8AUW - chains A and D of the 4 polymer chains in the assembly; structure by electron microscopy, 7.20 A resolution (low resolution: residue-level contacts below are approximate; hydrogen-bond / salt-bridge calls are withheld).

# Chain A
Molecule: Baculoviral IAP repeat-containing protein 6
Organism: Homo sapiens
Notes: EC 2.3.2.27
UniProtKB: Q9NR09 (BIRC6_HUMAN); numbering as in UniProt (aligned over 1-4857)
Chain sequence (4867 residues; row label = number of the first residue in the row):
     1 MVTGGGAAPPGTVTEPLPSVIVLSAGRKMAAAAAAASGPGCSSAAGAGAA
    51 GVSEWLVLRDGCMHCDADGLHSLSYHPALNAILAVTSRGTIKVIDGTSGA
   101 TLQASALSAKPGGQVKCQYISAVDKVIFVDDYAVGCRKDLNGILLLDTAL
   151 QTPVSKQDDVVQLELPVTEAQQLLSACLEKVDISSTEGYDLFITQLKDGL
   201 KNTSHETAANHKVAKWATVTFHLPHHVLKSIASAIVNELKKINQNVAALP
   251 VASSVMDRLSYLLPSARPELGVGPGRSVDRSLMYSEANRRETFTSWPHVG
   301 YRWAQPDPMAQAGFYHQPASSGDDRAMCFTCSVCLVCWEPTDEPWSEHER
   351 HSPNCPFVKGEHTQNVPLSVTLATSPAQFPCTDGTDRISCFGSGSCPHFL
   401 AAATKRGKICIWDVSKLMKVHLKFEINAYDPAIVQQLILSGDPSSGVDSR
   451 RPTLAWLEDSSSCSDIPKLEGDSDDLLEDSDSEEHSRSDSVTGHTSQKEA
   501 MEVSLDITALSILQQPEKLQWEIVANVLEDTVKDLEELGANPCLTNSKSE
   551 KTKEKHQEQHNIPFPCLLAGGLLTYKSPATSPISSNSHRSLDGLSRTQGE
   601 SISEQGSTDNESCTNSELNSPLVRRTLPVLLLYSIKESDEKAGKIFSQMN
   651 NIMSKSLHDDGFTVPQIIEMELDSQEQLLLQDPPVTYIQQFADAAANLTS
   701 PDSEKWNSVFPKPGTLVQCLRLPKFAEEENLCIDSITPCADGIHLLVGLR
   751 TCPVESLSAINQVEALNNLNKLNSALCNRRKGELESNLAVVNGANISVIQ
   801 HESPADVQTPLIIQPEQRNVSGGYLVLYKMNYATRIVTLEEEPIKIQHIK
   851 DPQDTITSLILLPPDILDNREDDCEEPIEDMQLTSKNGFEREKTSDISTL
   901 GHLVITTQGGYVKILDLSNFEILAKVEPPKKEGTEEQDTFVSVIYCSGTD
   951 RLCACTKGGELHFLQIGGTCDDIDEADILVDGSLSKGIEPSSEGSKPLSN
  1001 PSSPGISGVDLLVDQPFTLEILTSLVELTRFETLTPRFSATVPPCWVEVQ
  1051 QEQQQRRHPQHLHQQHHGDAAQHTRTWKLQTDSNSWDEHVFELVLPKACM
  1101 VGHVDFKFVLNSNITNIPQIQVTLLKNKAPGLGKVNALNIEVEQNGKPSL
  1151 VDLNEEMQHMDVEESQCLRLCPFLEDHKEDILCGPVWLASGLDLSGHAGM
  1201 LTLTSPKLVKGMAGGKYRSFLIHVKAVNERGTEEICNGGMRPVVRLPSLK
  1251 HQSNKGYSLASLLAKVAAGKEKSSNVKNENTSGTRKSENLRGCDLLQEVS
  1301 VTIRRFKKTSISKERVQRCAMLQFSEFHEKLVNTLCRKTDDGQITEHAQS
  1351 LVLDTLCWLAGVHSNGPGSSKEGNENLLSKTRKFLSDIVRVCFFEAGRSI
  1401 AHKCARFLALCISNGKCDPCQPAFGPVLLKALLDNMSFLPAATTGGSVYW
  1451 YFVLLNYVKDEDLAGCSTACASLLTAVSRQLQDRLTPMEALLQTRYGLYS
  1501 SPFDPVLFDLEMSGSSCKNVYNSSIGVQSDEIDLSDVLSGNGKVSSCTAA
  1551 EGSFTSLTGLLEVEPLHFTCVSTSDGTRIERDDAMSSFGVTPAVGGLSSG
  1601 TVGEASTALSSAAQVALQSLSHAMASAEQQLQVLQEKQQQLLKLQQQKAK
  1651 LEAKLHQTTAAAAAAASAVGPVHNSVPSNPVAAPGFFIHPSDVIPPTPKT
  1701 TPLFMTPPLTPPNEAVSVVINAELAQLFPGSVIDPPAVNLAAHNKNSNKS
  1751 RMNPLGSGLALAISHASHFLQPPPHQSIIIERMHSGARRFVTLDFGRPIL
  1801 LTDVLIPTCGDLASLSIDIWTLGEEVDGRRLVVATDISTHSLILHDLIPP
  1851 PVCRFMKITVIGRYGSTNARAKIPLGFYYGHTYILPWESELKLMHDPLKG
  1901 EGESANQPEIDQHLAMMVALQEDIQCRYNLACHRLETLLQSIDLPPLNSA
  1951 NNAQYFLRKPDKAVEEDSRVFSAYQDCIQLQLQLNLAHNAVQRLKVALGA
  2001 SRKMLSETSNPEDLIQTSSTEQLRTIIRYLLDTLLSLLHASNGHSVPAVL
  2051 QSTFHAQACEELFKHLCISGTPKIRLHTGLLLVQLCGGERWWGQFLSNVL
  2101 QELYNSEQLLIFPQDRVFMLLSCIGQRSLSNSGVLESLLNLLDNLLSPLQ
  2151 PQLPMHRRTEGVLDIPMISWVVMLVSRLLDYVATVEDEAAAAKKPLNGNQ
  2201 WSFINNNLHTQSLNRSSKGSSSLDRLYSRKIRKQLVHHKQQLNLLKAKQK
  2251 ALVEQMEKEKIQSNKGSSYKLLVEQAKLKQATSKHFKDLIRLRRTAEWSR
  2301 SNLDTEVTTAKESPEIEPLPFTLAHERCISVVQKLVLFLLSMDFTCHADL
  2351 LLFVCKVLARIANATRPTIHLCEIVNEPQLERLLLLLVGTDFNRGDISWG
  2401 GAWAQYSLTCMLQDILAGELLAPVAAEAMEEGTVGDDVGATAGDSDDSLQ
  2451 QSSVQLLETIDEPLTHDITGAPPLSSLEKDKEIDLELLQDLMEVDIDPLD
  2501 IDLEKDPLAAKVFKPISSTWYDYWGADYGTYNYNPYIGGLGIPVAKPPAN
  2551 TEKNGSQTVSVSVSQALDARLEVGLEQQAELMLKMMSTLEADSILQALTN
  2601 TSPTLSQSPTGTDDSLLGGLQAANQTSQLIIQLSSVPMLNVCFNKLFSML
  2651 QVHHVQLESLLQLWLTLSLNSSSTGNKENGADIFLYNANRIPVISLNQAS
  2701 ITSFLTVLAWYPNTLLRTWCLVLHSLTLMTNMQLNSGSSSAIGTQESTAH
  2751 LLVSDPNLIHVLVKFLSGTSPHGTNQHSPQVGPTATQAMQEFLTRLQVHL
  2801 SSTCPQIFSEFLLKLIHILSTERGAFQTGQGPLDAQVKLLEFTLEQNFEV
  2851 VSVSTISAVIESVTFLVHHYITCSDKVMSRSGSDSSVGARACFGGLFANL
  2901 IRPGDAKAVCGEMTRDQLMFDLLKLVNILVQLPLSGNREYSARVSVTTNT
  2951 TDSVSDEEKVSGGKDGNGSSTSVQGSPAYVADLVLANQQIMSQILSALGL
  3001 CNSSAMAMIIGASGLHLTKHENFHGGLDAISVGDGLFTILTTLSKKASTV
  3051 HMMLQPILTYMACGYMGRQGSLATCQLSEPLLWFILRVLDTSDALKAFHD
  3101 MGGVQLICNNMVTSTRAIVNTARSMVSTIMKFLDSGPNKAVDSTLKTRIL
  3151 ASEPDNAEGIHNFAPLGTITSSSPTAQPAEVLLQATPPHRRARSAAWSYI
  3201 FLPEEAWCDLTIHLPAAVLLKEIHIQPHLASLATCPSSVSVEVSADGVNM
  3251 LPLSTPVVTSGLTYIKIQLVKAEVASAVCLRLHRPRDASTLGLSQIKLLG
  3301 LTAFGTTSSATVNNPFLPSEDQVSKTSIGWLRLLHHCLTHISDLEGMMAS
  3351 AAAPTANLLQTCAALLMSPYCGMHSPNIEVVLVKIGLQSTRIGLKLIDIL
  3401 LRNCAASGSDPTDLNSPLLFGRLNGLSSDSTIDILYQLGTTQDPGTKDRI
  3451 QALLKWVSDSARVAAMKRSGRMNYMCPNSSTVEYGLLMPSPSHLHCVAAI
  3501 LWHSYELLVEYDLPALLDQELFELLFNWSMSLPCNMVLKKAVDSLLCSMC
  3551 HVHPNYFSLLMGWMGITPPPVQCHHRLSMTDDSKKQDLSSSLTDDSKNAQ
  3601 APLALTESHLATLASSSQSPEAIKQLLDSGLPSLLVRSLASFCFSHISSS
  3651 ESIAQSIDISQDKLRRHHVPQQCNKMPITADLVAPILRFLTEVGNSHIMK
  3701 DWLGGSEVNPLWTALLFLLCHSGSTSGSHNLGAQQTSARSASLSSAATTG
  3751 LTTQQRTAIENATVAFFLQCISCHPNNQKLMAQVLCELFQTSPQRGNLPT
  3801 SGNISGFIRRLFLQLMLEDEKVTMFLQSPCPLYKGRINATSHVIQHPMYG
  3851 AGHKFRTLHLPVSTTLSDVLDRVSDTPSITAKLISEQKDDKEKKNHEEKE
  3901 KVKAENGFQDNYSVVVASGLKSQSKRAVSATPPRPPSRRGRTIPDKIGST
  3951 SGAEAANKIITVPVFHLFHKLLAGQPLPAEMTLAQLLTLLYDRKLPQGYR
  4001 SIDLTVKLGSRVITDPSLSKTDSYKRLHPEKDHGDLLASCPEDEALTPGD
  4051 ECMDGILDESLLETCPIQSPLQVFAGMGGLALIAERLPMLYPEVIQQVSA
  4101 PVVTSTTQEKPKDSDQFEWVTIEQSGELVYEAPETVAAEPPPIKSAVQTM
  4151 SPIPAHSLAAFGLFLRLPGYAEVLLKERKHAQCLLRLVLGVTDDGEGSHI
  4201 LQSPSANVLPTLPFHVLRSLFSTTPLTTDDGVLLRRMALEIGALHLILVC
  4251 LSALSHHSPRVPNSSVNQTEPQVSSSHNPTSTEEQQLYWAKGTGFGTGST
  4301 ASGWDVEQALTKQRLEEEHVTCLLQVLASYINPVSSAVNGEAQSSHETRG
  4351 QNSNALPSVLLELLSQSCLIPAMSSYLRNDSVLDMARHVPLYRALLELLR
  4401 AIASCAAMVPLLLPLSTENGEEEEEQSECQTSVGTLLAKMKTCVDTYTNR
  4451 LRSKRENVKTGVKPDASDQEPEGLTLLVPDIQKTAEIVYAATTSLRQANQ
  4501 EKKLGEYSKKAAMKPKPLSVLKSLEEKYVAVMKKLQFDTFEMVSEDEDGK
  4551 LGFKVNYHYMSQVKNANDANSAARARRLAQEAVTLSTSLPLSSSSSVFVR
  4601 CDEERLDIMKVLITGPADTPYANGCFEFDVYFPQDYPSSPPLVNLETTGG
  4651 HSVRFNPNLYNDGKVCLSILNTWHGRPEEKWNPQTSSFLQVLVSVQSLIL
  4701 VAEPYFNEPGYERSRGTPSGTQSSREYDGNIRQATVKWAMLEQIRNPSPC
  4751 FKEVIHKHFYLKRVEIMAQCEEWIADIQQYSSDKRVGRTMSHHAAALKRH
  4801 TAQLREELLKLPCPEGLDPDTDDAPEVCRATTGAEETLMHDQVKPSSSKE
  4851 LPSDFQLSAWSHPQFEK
Not modelled in the structure: 1-53, 442-499, 516-562, 581-620, 640-708, 756-817, 870-896, 969-1005, 1049-1073, 1133-1167, 1230-1286, 1484-1485, 1516-1530, 1539-1550, 1584-1757, 1893-1905, 1958-1963, 2151-2161, 2190-2198, 2207-2227, 2296-2320, 2422-2561, 2604-2632, 2672-2684, 2736-2744, 2882-2911, 2937-2976, 3005-3029, 3065-3073, 3135-3158, 3306-3319, 3404-3427, 3468-3480, 3568-3601, 3654-3673, 3725-3748, 3795-3801, 3834-3842, 3874-3959, 4014-4059, 4088-4152, 4191-4207, 4263-4313, 4337-4350, 4380-4389, 4416-4429, 4446-4476, 4497-4867
Differences from the reference sequence: conflict Val1332 (Leu in Q9NR09); expression tag (4858-4867)
Metal / ion sites: Zn2+: Cys328, Cys331, His348, Cys355
Curated features (UniProtKB/Swiss-Prot):
  - region: His3189 to Arg3193 (HRRAR loop)
  - active site: Cys4666 (Glycyl thioester intermediate)
  - binding site (Zn(2+)): Cys328, Cys331, His348, Cys355
  - modified residue: Ser473 (Phosphoserine), Ser480 (Phosphoserine), Ser482 (Phosphoserine), Ser581 (Phosphoserine), Ser590 (Phosphoserine), Thr1710 (Phosphothreonine), Ser2222 (Phosphoserine), Ser2955 (Phosphoserine), Thr3931 (Phosphothreonine), Ser4023 (Phosphoserine)
  - mutagenesis: Cys328 (C328S: Impairs ubiquitination of CASP3, CASP7 and HTRA2 mutant 'A-306'; when associated with S-331. Abolishes interaction with DIABLO/SMAC and impairs ubiquitination of DIABLO/SMAC ...), Cys331 (C331S: Impairs ubiquitination of CASP3, CASP7 and HTRA2 mutant 'A-306'; when associated with S-328. Abolishes interaction with DIABLO/SMAC and impairs ubiquitination of DIABLO/SMAC ...), Asp342 (D342A: Abolishes interaction with CASP3 and the caspase inhibition activity on CASP3. Impairs interaction with CASP7 and abolishes the caspase inhibition activity on CASP7 ...), His351 (H351D: Impairs interaction with CASP3 and abolishes the caspase inhibition activity on CASP3. Impairs interaction with CASP7 but has little effect on the caspase inhibition activity on CASP7 ...), Ala1616 to Ala1666 (Slightly impairs interaction with DIABLO/SMAC. Abolishes interaction with DIABLO/SMAC and impairs ubiquitination of DIABLO/SMAC; when associated with S-328 and S-331), Ser2228 to Thr2295 (Impairs DIABLO/SMAC inhibition on the ubiquitination of MAP1LC3B by BIRC6. Enhances ubiquitination of DIABLO/SMAC. Severely impairs DIABLO/SMAC inhibition on the ubiquitination of MAP1LC3B by BIRC6 ...), His3189 to Arg3193 (Impairs interaction with monomeric DIABLO/SMAC 'D-81' mutant; Impairs interaction with CASP7 and mildly impairs the caspase inhibition activity on CASP7 ...), Arg3190 to Arg3193 (No effect on DIABLO/SMAC inhibition on the ubiquitination of MAP1LC3B by BIRC6. No effect on ubiquitination of DIABLO/SMAC ...), Val4094 to Ser4145 (Impairs MAP1LC3B ubiquitination without disrupting HTRA2 ubiquitination), Cys4666 (C4666A: Catalytically inactive; fails to autoubiquitinate in the presence of UBA6)
From the paper describing this entry:
  - mutagenesis - D342Q: increased catalytic activity with Diablo IAP-binding mitochondrial protein (chain D)
  - post-translational modification sites: Lys2270 (citing earlier work)
  - mutagenesis - D342Q, C4666A: abolished catalytic activity
  - catalytic residues: Cys4666
  - mutagenesis - D342Q: unchanged catalytic activity

# Chain D
Molecule: Diablo IAP-binding mitochondrial protein
Organism: Homo sapiens
UniProtKB: Q9NR28 (DBLOH_HUMAN); residues 1-184 here correspond to UniProt positions 56-239 (UniProt number = residue number + 55)
Chain sequence (184 residues; row label = number of the first residue in the row):
     1 AVPIAQKSEPHSLSSEALMRRAVSLVTDSTSTFLSQTTYALIEAITEYTK
    51 AVYTLTSLYRQYTSLLGKMNSEEEDEVWQVIIGARAEMTSKHQEYLKLET
   101 TWMTAVGLSEMAAEAAYQTGADQASITARNHIQLVKLQVEEVHQLSRKAE
   151 TKLAEAQIEELRQKTQEEGEERAESEQEAYLRED
Not modelled in the structure: 1-10, 168-184
Curated features (UniProtKB/Swiss-Prot):
  - motif: Ala1 to Ala5 (IAP-binding)

# How chain A and chain D interact
Pairs across the interface (21):
  Asn2264(A) with Tyr39(D); Glu43(D)
  Lys2270(A) with Gln36(D); Tyr39(D)
  Leu2271(A) with Gln36(D)
  Glu2274(A) with Thr32(D)
  Lys2277(A) with Thr32(D)
  Ala2281(A) with Leu25(D)
  Lys2284(A) with Arg21(D); Leu25(D)
  His2285(A) with Leu25(D)
  Lys2287(A) with Arg21(D)
  Asp2288(A) with Arg21(D)
  Arg2291(A) with His11(D); Leu13(D); Arg21(D)
  Arg2294(A) with His11(D)
  Thr2295(A) with His11(D); Ser12(D)
  Arg3193(A) with Thr100(D); Met103(D)
Interface residues without a listed pair, chain A (16 interface residues in all): Gln2234, Gln2255
Interface residues without a listed pair, chain D (16 interface residues in all): Leu18, Asp28, Ser29, Ser35, Thr104
From the paper, about this interface:
  - interface residues, chain A: Arg2291(A)

# Overview
Chain A and chain D each contribute 16 residues to their interface. Cys328(A), Cys331(A), His348(A) and
Cys355(A) coordinate Zn2+. From UniProt: active-site residue Cys4666(A), 4 Zn2+-binding residues and 16
mutagenesis sites on chain A. The paper reports the catalytic residue Cys4666(A); D342Q and C4666A of chain A
abolish catalytic activity.
Chain A is Baculoviral IAP repeat-containing protein 6 and chain D is Diablo IAP-binding mitochondrial
protein, both from Homo sapiens; the structure, Cryo-EM structure of human BIRC6 in complex with SMAC, was
determined by electron microscopy (same publication as 8ATU, 8ATX and 8AUK).
